PDB entry 1QCI | X-ray diffraction, 2.00 A resolution | chain A

# Chain A
Protein: Pokeweed antiviral protein
Source organism: Phytolacca americana
UniProtKB: P10297 (RIP1_PHYAM); residues 1-262 here correspond to UniProt positions 2-263 (UniProt number = residue number + 1)
Chain sequence (262 residues; numbered 1 to 262; the number before each row is that of its first residue):
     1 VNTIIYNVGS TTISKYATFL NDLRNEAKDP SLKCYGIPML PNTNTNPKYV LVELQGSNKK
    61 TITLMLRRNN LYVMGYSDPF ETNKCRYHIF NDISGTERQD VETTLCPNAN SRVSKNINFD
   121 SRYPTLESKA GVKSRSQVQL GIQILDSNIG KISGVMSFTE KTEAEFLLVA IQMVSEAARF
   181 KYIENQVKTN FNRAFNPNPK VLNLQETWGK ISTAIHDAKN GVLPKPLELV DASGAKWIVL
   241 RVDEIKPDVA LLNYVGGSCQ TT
Disulfides: C34-C259, C85-C106
Residues lining bound ligands: adenine (ADE): L71, Y72, V73, F90, S121, R122, Y123, I171, S175, E176, R179

# Summary
Bound to chain A: adenine.
Chain A is Pokeweed antiviral protein (Phytolacca americana); the structure, Low temperature structure of
pokeweed antiviral protein complexed with adenine, was determined by X-ray diffraction together with 1QCG and
1QCJ from the same study.
